Entry 8X30 (electron microscopy, 4.30 A resolution (low resolution: residue-level contacts below are approximate; hydrogen-bond / salt-bridge calls are withheld)); this record covers chains I and G of the 17 polymer chains in the assembly.

Chain I:
Molecule: 146-nt DNA strand
Organism: Saccharomyces cerevisiae
Sequence (146 nucleotides; numbered 1 to 146; the number before each row is that of its first residue):
     1 ATCAATATCC ACCTGCAGAT TCTACCAAAA GTGTATTTGG AAACTGCTCC ATCAAAAGGC
    61 ATGTTCAGCG GAATTCCGCT GAACATGCCT TTTGATGGAG CAGTTTCCAA ATACACTTTT
   121 GGTAGAATCT GCAGGTGGAT ATTGAT

Chain G:
Name: Histone H2A
Organism: Saccharomyces cerevisiae
UniProtKB: A0A6A5Q818 (A0A6A5Q818_YEASX); residues -6 to 127 here correspond to UniProt positions 1-134 (UniProt number = residue number + 7)
Amino-acid sequence (134 residues; each row starts with the number of its first residue; numbers below 1 keep their minus sign (Met-6 is residue -6)):
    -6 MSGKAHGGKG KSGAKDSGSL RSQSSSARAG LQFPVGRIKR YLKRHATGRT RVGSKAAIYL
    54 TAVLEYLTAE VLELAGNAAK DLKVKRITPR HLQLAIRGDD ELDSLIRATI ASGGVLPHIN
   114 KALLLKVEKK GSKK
Unresolved in the structure: -6 to 12, 121-127

Chain I / chain G interface:
Pairs across the interface - 14 pairs, chain I then chain G:
  DA111(I) - Thr43(G)
  DA111(I) - Val45(G)
  DA111(I) - Ser47(G)
  DT112(I) - Thr43(G)
  DT112(I) - Arg44(G)
  DT112(I) - Val45(G)
  DT112(I) - Gly46(G)
  DG121(I) - Arg30(G)
  DG122(I) - Arg30(G)
  DG131(I) - Val77(G)
  DG131(I) - Lys78(G)
  DC132(I) - Lys76(G)
  DC132(I) - Val77(G)
  DC132(I) - Lys78(G)
Also at the interface, not in a pair above, chain G (11 interface residues in all): Arg42, Leu75

In short:
6 residues of chain I face 11 of chain G across their interface.
Here chain I is a 146-nt DNA strand and chain G is Histone H2A, both from Saccharomyces cerevisiae. Entry 8X30
(Structure of piccolo NuA4 and H2A.Z nucleosome 2:1 complex) was determined by electron microscopy together
with 8X2X, 8X2Y, 8X2Z, 8X31 and 8X32 from the same study.
